PDB entry 1A0R | X-ray diffraction, 2.80 A resolution | chains B and P of the 3 polymer chains in the assembly

# Chain B
Molecule: Transducin (beta subunit)
Organism: Bos taurus
Reference sequence: P04901 (GBB1_HUMAN); numbering as in UniProt (aligned over 2-340)
Amino-acid sequence (340 residues; row label = number of the first residue in the row):
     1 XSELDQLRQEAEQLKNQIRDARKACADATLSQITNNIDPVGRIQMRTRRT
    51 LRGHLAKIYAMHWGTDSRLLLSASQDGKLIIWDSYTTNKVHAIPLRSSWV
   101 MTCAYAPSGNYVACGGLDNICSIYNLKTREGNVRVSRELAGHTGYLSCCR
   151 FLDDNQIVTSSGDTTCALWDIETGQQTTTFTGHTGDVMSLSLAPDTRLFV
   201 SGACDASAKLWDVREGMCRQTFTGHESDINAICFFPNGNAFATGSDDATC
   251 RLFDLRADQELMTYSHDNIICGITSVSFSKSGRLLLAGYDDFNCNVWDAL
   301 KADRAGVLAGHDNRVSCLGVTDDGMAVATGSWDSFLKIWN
Construct notes: conflict L71 (Val in P04901)
Modified positions: ACE (acetyl group) at position 1
Small-molecule neighbours: farnesyl (FAR): T50, R52, A309, D312, R314, V315, T329, G330, S331, D333, F335, L336, K337, W339

# Chain P
Molecule: Phosducin
Organism: Bos taurus
Reference sequence: P19632 (PHOS_BOVIN); numbering as in UniProt (aligned over 1-245)
Amino-acid sequence (245 residues; each row starts with the number of its first residue):
     1 MEKAKSQSLEEDFEGQASHTGPKGVINDWRKFKLESEDSDSVAHSKKEIL
    51 RQMSSPQSRDDKDSKERFSRKMSVQEYELIHKDKEDENCLRKYRRQCMQD
   101 MHQKLSFGPRYGFVYELESGEQFLETIEKEQKITTIVVHIYEDGIKGCDA
   151 LNSSLICLAAEYPMVKFCKIKASNTGAGDRFSSDVLPTLLVYKGGELLSN
   201 FISVTEQLAEEFFTGDVESFLNEYGLLPEKEMHVLEQTNMEEDME
Not modelled in the structure: 1-12, 38-67, 231-245
UniProt features mapped onto this chain:
  - modified residue: S73 (Phosphoserine)

# How chain B and chain P interact
Contacting residue pairs (98):
  R42(B) - L197(P)
  Q44(B) - S199(P)
  Q44(B) - N200(P)  hydrogen bond (side chain-backbone)
  Q44(B) - Y224(P)
  M45(B) - Y224(P)
  R46(B) - F220(P)
  R46(B) - E223(P)  salt bridge
  R46(B) - Y224(P)
  T47(B) - E223(P)  hydrogen bond (backbone-backbone)
  L55(B) - M98(P)
  A56(B) - R94(P)
  K57(B) - H19(P)  hydrogen bond (side chain-backbone)
  K57(B) - D28(P)  salt bridge
  Y59(B) - V25(P)  hydrophobic
  Y59(B) - D28(P)  hydrogen bond
  Q75(B) - D28(P)
  Q75(B) - Y93(P)
  Q75(B) - R94(P)  hydrogen bond (backbone-side chain)
  D76(B) - R94(P)
  S98(B) - L90(P)
  S98(B) - R94(P)  hydrogen bond
  W99(B) - V25(P)  hydrophobic
  W99(B) - D28(P)
  W99(B) - W29(P)
  W99(B) - F32(P)  hydrophobic
  W99(B) - E85(P)  hydrogen bond
  W99(B) - Y93(P)  hydrophobic
  V100(B) - V25(P)
  M101(B) - P22(P)
  M101(B) - V25(P)  hydrophobic
  M101(B) - I26(P)  hydrophobic
  L117(B) - W29(P)  hydrophobic
  L117(B) - M72(P)  hydrophobic
  L117(B) - I80(P)
  N119(B) - Y77(P)
  G144(B) - Y77(P)
  Y145(B) - I26(P)  hydrophobic
  Y145(B) - K71(P)
  Y145(B) - M72(P)  hydrophobic
  Y145(B) - Y77(P)  hydrogen bond (backbone-side chain)
  D163(B) - R70(P)  hydrogen bond (backbone-side chain)
  T164(B) - R70(P)  hydrogen bond
  T184(B) - S69(P)
  G185(B) - S69(P)
  D186(B) - S69(P)  hydrogen bond (backbone-backbone)
  D186(B) - R70(P)  salt bridge
  D186(B) - K71(P)  hydrogen bond (side chain-backbone)
  M188(B) - P22(P)  hydrophobic
  M188(B) - K23(P)
  C204(B) - F68(P)
  C204(B) - S69(P)
  C204(B) - K71(P)
  D228(B) - Q16(P)
  D228(B) - K23(P)  salt bridge
  D228(B) - F68(P)
  D228(B) - K71(P)  salt bridge
  N230(B) - A17(P)
  N230(B) - K23(P)  hydrogen bond
  D246(B) - G15(P)
  D246(B) - Q16(P)
  D246(B) - A17(P)  hydrogen bond (side chain-backbone)
  D246(B) - K23(P)  salt bridge
  N268(B) - E196(P)  hydrogen bond
  T274(B) - A17(P)
  T274(B) - T20(P)  hydrogen bond
  D290(B) - F13(P)
  D290(B) - Q16(P)
  D290(B) - A17(P)
  D290(B) - S18(P)  hydrogen bond (side chain-backbone)
  D290(B) - H19(P)  salt bridge
  D290(B) - T20(P)  hydrogen bond
  D291(B) - F13(P)
  F292(B) - H19(P)
  F292(B) - T20(P)
  R304(B) - E196(P)  salt bridge
  A309(B) - Y224(P)
  A309(B) - G225(P)
  G310(B) - L198(P)
  G310(B) - Y224(P)  hydrogen bond (backbone-backbone)
  G310(B) - G225(P)
  G310(B) - L226(P)
  H311(B) - K193(P)  hydrogen bond (backbone-side chain)
  H311(B) - E196(P)  salt bridge
  H311(B) - L198(P)
  D312(B) - G225(P)
  N313(B) - L105(P)
  N313(B) - K193(P)
  R314(B) - H102(P)  hydrogen bond
  R314(B) - L105(P)
  R314(B) - E229(P)  salt bridge
  V315(B) - T20(P)
  S316(B) - T20(P)
  W332(B) - M98(P)
  W332(B) - M101(P)  hydrophobic
  W332(B) - H102(P)
  W332(B) - L105(P)  hydrophobic
  D333(B) - M98(P)
  W339(B) - E223(P)
Also at the interface, not in a pair above, chain B (55 interface residues in all): T143, S147, G162, I270, G272, Y289, V307, S334, K337
Also at the interface, not in a pair above, chain P (46 interface residues in all): E14, G21, C97, F201, N222

# Overview
The interface between chain B and chain P involves 55 residues on one side and 46 on the other; the contacts
include 21 hydrogen bonds and 10 salt bridges. Polar pairs include R46(B)-E223(P), K57(B)-D28(P) and
D186(B)-R70(P). Ligands of chain B: farnesyl.
Here chain B is Transducin (beta subunit) and chain P is Phosducin, both from Bos taurus. Entry 1A0R
(Heterotrimeric complex of phosducin/transducin beta-gamma) was determined by X-ray diffraction.
